7E1B - chains A and B of the 6 polymer chains in the assembly; structure by X-ray diffraction, 4.59 A resolution (low resolution: residue-level contacts below are approximate; hydrogen-bond / salt-bridge calls are withheld).

# Chain A (and B)
Protein: DNA-binding response regulator
From: Vibrio parahaemolyticus
Notes: chain B of this document is another copy of the same molecule, construct and numbering; everything in this record applies to it too
UniProt: A0A0L8SKF9 (A0A0L8SKF9_VIBPH); residue numbers follow UniProt; this construct covers 1-220
Amino-acid sequence (220 residues; row label = number of the first residue in the row):
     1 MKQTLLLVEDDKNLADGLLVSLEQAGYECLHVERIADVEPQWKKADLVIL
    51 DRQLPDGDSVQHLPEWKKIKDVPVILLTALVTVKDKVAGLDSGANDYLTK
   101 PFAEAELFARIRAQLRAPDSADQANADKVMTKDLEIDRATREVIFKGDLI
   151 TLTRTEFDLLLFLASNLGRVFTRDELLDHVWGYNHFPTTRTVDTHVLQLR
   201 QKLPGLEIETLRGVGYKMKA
Disordered / not traced: 1, 118-124, 185-187 (chain B: 117-124, 185-188)
Reported in the primary citation:
  - mutagenesis - R190A: abolished binding to the 26-nt DNA strand
  - binding site for the 26-nt DNA strand: Arg190
  - mutagenesis - T153A, T155A, T191A, H195A, R200A, T210A, R212A, Y216A: decreased binding to the 26-nt DNA strand

# Interface between chain A and chain B
Contacting residue pairs (35):
  Leu90(A) - Arg110(B)
  Leu90(A) - Ala113(B)
  Asp91(A) - Arg112(B)
  Ser92(A) - Arg116(B)
  Ala94(A) - Ala113(B)
  Asp96(A) - Asp96(B)
  Asp96(A) - Arg110(B)
  Ala105(A) - Val87(B)
  Glu106(A) - Val83(B)
  Ala109(A) - Leu90(B)
  Ala109(A) - Asp91(B)
  Arg110(A) - Leu90(B)
  Arg112(A) - Asp91(B)
  Ala113(A) - Ala94(B)
  Gln114(A) - Asn95(B)
  Gln114(A) - Gln114(B)
  Arg116(A) - Leu90(B)
  Arg116(A) - Asp91(B)
  Arg116(A) - Ser92(B)
  Arg116(A) - Gly93(B)
  Arg116(A) - Ala94(B)
  Ala117(A) - Asp71(B)
  Ala117(A) - Asn95(B)
  Gly168(A) - Ala139(B)
  Gly168(A) - Thr140(B)
  Arg169(A) - Ala139(B)
  Val170(A) - Ala139(B)
  Val170(A) - Thr140(B)
  Thr172(A) - Met1(B)
  Glu175(A) - Met1(B)
  His179(A) - Arg116(B)
  Tyr183(A) - Arg112(B)
  Gly213(A) - Arg154(B)
  Val214(A) - Arg154(B)
  Lys217(A) - Glu142(B)
Also at the interface, not in a pair above, chain A (31 interface residues in all): Lys86, Gly93, Asn95, Ala103, Asp174, Leu211, Lys219
Also at the interface, not in a pair above, chain B (24 interface residues in all): Lys86, Ala109, Arg141, Thr151

# Summary
The interface between chain A and chain B involves 31 residues on one side and 24 on the other. From the
paper: a binding site for the 26-nt DNA strand at Arg190(A); T153A, T155A and T191A of chain A, among others,
reduce binding to the 26-nt DNA strand; 9 substitutions were tested in all.
Chain A and chain B are both DNA-binding response regulator (Vibrio parahaemolyticus); the structure, Crystal
structure of VbrR-DNA complex, was determined by X-ray diffraction (same publication as 7E1D, 7E1F and 7E1H).
